PDB entry 6ZEE | X-ray diffraction, 1.90 A resolution | chains P and W of the 12 polymer chains in the assembly

# Chain P
Molecule: Serine/threonine-protein phosphatase PP1-alpha catalytic subunit
Organism: Homo sapiens
Notes: EC 3.1.3.16; engineered mutation(s): N-terminal Vector derived sequence GHMGS
UniProtKB: P62136 (PP1A_HUMAN); numbering as in UniProt; present here: 7-57, 61-300
Chain sequence (299 residues; each row starts with the number of its first residue; note: 2 numbers in that range are skipped by the numbering (no residue carries them; nothing is unmodelled there); a row labelled like 60A-60B holds insertion residues (60A, then the next letters in order)):
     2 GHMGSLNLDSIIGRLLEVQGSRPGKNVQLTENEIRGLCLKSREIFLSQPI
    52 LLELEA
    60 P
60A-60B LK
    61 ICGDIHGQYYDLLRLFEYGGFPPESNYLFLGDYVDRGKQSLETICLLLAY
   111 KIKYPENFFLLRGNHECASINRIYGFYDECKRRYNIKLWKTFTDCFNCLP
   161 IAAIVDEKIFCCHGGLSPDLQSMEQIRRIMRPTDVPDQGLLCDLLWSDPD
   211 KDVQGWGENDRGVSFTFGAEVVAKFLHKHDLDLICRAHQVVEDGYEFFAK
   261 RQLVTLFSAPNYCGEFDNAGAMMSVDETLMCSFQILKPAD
Unresolved in the structure: 2-5, 300
Differences from the reference sequence: expression tag (2-6)
Metal / ion sites: Mn2+ site 1: Asp64, His66, Asp92 (together with sulfate ion); Mn2+ site 2: Asp92, Asn124, His173, His248 (together with sulfate ion)
Swiss-Prot annotation at these positions:
  - active site: His125 (Proton donor)
  - binding site (Mn(2+)): Asp64, His66, Asp92, Asn124, His173, His248
  - modified residue: Ser22 (Phosphoserine)
  - mutagenesis: Pro50 (P50R: Promotes SMP complex formation), Ala57 (A57P: No effect on SMP complex formation), Glu184 (E184A: Promotes SMP complex formation), Arg188 (R188A: Abolishes SMP complex formation)
What the authors report for this chain:
  - binding site for sulfate ion: Arg96, His125
  - catalytic residues: Asp64, Asp92
  - catalytic residues: Asp95, His125 (proposed by the authors, not directly observed)
  - binding site for glycerol: Cys127, Ile130, Val195, Trp206, Val223

# Chain W
Molecule: Phosphatase and actin regulator
Organism: Homo sapiens
Notes: engineered mutation(s): N-terminal Vector derived sequence GPLGS
UniProtKB: Q4VY12 (Q4VY12_HUMAN); residues 508-580 here correspond to UniProt positions 72-144 (UniProt number = residue number - 436)
Chain sequence (78 residues; numbered 503 to 580; the number before each row is that of its first residue):
   503 GPLGSPTVEELRERKILIRFSDYVEVADAQDYDRRADKPWTRLTAADKAA
   553 IRKELNEFKSTEMEVHELSRHLTRFHRP
Unresolved in the structure: 503-512
Differences from the reference sequence: expression tag (503-507)
What the authors report for this chain:
  - mutagenesis - R544A, F577A (16-fold): decreased binding to Serine/threonine-protein phosphatase PP1-alpha catalytic subunit (chain P)
  - binding site for glycerol: Arg576

# Chain P / chain W interface
Contacting residue pairs (95; chain P residue first):
  Pro24(P) - Gln532(W)
  Pro24(P) - Tyr534(W)  hydrophobic
  Arg43(P) - Glu566(W)  salt bridge
  Gln68(P) - Tyr534(W)
  Gln68(P) - Arg536(W)
  Tyr70(P) - Gln532(W)
  Asp71(P) - Tyr534(W)  hydrogen bond
  Asp71(P) - Arg536(W)  salt bridge
  Arg74(P) - Ala529(W)
  Arg74(P) - Asp530(W)  hydrogen bond (side chain-backbone)
  Tyr78(P) - Glu527(W)  hydrogen bond (side chain-backbone)
  Tyr78(P) - Val528(W)
  Tyr78(P) - Ala529(W)
  Arg96(P) - Ala538(W)
  Lys98(P) - Arg537(W)  hydrogen bond (side chain-backbone)
  Lys98(P) - Ala538(W)
  Ala128(P) - Leu557(W)
  Ser129(P) - Lys561(W)  hydrogen bond
  Ser129(P) - Arg576(W)
  Ser129(P) - His578(W)  hydrogen bond
  Arg132(P) - Ile553(W)
  Arg132(P) - Glu556(W)  salt bridge
  Ile133(P) - Trp542(W)  hydrophobic
  Ile133(P) - Leu545(W)  hydrophobic
  Ile133(P) - Ile553(W)  hydrophobic
  Tyr134(P) - Trp542(W)
  Tyr137(P) - Glu556(W)
  Trp149(P) - Phe560(W)  hydrophobic
  Lys150(P) - Phe560(W)
  Lys150(P) - Glu564(W)  salt bridge
  Thr153(P) - Met565(W)
  Asn157(P) - Met565(W)  hydrogen bond
  Lys168(P) - Leu519(W)
  Met190(P) - His568(W)
  Met190(P) - Ser571(W)  hydrogen bond (backbone-side chain)
  Arg191(P) - His568(W)
  Pro192(P) - Glu566(W)
  Pro192(P) - Val567(W)
  Pro192(P) - His568(W)  hydrogen bond (backbone-backbone)
  Thr193(P) - Ser571(W)
  Thr193(P) - Leu574(W)
  Asp194(P) - Lys561(W)  salt bridge
  Asp194(P) - Met565(W)
  Asp194(P) - Thr575(W)
  Asp194(P) - Arg576(W)  hydrogen bond (side chain-backbone)
  Val195(P) - Leu574(W)
  Val195(P) - Arg576(W)
  Pro196(P) - Leu574(W)
  Asp197(P) - Arg576(W)
  Ala233(P) - Leu513(W)
  Leu236(P) - Arg516(W)
  His237(P) - Leu513(W)
  His237(P) - Arg516(W)
  Asp240(P) - Arg516(W)  salt bridge
  Leu241(P) - Arg516(W)  hydrogen bond (backbone-side chain)
  Asp242(P) - Arg516(W)  salt bridge
  Asp242(P) - Ile518(W)
  Asp242(P) - Leu519(W)  hydrogen bond (side chain-backbone)
  Asp242(P) - Ile520(W)  hydrogen bond (side chain-backbone)
  Leu243(P) - Ile520(W)  hydrophobic
  Tyr255(P) - Val526(W)
  Phe257(P) - Phe522(W)  hydrophobic
  Arg261(P) - Phe522(W)
  Pro270(P) - Ala531(W)  hydrophobic
  Pro270(P) - Arg536(W)  hydrogen bond (backbone-side chain)
  Asn271(P) - Arg536(W)  hydrogen bond
  Cys273(P) - Arg536(W)
  Cys273(P) - Arg537(W)
  Gly274(P) - Arg536(W)
  Gly274(P) - Arg537(W)
  Leu289(P) - Leu519(W)  hydrophobic
  Leu289(P) - Ile520(W)
  Leu289(P) - Arg521(W)  hydrogen bond (backbone-backbone)
  Met290(P) - Arg521(W)
  Met290(P) - Phe522(W)
  Met290(P) - Ser523(W)
  Cys291(P) - Ile520(W)  hydrophobic
  Cys291(P) - Arg521(W)  hydrogen bond (backbone-backbone)
  Cys291(P) - Phe522(W)
  Cys291(P) - Ser523(W)  hydrogen bond (backbone-backbone)
  Ser292(P) - Ser523(W)
  Phe293(P) - Tyr525(W)
  Phe293(P) - Val526(W)
  Phe293(P) - Glu527(W)  hydrogen bond (backbone-backbone)
  Gln294(P) - Glu527(W)
  Ile295(P) - Val526(W)  hydrophobic
  Ile295(P) - Glu527(W)  hydrogen bond (backbone-backbone)
  Ile295(P) - Val528(W)
  Ile295(P) - Ala529(W)  hydrogen bond (backbone-backbone)
  Leu296(P) - Ala529(W)
  Leu296(P) - Asp530(W)
  Leu296(P) - Ala531(W)
  Lys297(P) - Ala529(W)  hydrogen bond (backbone-backbone)
  Lys297(P) - Asp530(W)
  Lys297(P) - Ala531(W)  hydrogen bond (backbone-backbone)
Interface residues without a listed pair, chain P (58 interface residues in all): Asp138, Asp154, Ile169, Leu201, Thr288, Pro298, Ala299
Interface residues without a listed pair, chain W (41 interface residues in all): Lys517, Lys540, Pro541, Leu570
Interface features reported in the paper:
  - hot spots on chain W (mutagenesis) - I520A (4-fold), F522A (650 fold), L557A/F560A/L574A (900 fold), L574D (17-fold): decreased binding to Serine/threonine-protein phosphatase PP1-alpha catalytic subunit (chain P)

# Overview
58 residues of chain P face 41 of chain W across their interface, with 23 hydrogen bonds and 7 salt bridges.
Polar contacts include Arg43(P)-Glu566(W), Asp71(P)-Arg536(W) and Arg132(P)-Glu556(W). From the paper:
catalytic residues Asp64(P), Asp92(P) and Asp95(P) among others; R544A, F577A and I520A of chain W, among
others, reduce binding to Serine/threonine-protein phosphatase PP1-alpha catalytic subunit (chain P); 6
substitutions were tested in all.
Here chain P is Serine/threonine-protein phosphatase PP1-alpha catalytic subunit and chain W is Phosphatase
and actin regulator, both from Homo sapiens. Entry 6ZEE (Structure of PP1(7-300) bound to Phactr1 (507-580) at
pH8.4) was determined by X-ray diffraction, deposited together with 6ZEG, 6ZEH, 6ZEI and 6ZEJ.
